Entry 7UZY (electron microscopy, 4.05 A resolution (low resolution: residue-level contacts below are approximate; hydrogen-bond / salt-bridge calls are withheld)); this record covers chains C and L of the 11 polymer chains in the assembly.

[Chain C]
Name: CRISPR system Cms endoribonuclease Csm3
Organism: Staphylococcus epidermidis RP62A
Reference sequence: Q5HK91 (Q5HK91_STAEQ); residues 1-214 here = UniProt positions 1-214
Sequence (214 residues; numbered 1 to 214; the number before each row is that of its first residue):
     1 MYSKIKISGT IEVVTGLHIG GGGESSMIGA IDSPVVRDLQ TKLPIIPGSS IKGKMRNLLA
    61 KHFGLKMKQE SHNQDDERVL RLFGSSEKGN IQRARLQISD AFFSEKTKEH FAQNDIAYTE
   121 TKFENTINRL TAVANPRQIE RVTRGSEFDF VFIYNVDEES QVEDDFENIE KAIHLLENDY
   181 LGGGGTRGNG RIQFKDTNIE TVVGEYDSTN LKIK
Not modelled in the structure: 1, 24-31

[Chain L]
Molecule: 40-nt RNA strand
Notes: fragment: CRISPR non-self RNA target
Sequence (40 nucleotides; each row starts with the number of its first residue; numbers below 1 keep their minus sign (A-6 is residue -6)):
    -6 AGCCUGGUAA CGUAUGCAAA UGACAAUUAU UACUAUCCAG
Not modelled in the structure: -6 to 6, 17, 22-33

[Chain C / chain L interface]
Residue-residue contacts (8):
  Asp32(C) with A12(L)
  Ser33(C) with A12(L)
  Glu87(C) with U20(L)
  Ala134(C) with C10(L)
  Pro136(C) with C10(L)
  Arg137(C) with A12(L)
  Gln138(C) with A11(L)
  Ile139(C) with A12(L)
Other interface residues (no listed pair), chain C (9 interface residues in all): Asn135
Other interface residues (no listed pair), chain L (5 interface residues in all): A13

[Overview]
9 residues of chain C and 5 residues of chain L are in contact.
Here chain C is CRISPR system Cms endoribonuclease Csm3 (Staphylococcus epidermidis RP62A) and chain L is a
40-nt RNA strand. Entry 7UZY (Staphylococcus epidermidis RP62A CRISPR effector complex with non-self target
RNA 2) was determined by electron microscopy, deposited together with 7UZW, 7UZX, 7UZZ, 7V00, 7V01 and 7V02.
